Entry 5KNB (X-ray diffraction, 3.25 A resolution); this record covers chains G and H of the 8 polymer chains in the assembly.

# Chain G
Molecule: V-type sodium ATPase subunit D
Organism: Enterococcus hirae ATCC 9790
UniProt: P43435 (NTPD_ENTHA); numbering as in UniProt (aligned over 1-210)
Amino-acid sequence (217 residues; numbered -6 to 210; the number before each row is that of its first residue; numbers below 1 keep their minus sign (Gly-6 is residue -6)):
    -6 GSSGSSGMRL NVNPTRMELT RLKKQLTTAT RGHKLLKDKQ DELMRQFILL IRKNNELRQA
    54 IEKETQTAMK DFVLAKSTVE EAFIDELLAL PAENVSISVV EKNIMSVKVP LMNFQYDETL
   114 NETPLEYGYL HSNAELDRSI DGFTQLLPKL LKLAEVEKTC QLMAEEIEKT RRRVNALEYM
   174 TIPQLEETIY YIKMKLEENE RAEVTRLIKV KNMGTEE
Unresolved in the structure: -6 to 0, 62-86, 110-126, 207-210
Construct notes: expression tag (-6 to 0)

# Chain H
Molecule: V-type sodium ATPase subunit NtpG (F)
Organism: Enterococcus hirae ATCC 9790
UniProt: P43455 (NTPG_ENTHA); residue numbers follow UniProt; this construct covers 1-103
Amino-acid sequence (115 residues; each row starts with the number of its first residue):
     1 MTYKIGVVGD KDSVSPFRLF GFDVQHGTTK TEIRKTIDEM AKNEYGVIYI TEQCANLVPE
    61 TIERYKGQLT PAIILIPSHQ GTLGIGLEEI QNSVEKAVGQ NILSGPSSGE NLYFQ
Unresolved in the structure: 1-3, 99-115
Construct notes: expression tag (104-115)

# Chain G / chain H interface
Residue-residue contacts (56):
  Met37(G) - Val98(H)  hydrophobic
  Phe40(G) - Ser93(H)
  Phe40(G) - Val94(H)  hydrophobic
  Phe40(G) - Ala97(H)  hydrophobic
  Ile41(G) - Val98(H)  hydrophobic
  Ile44(G) - Val94(H)  hydrophobic
  Arg51(G) - Glu52(H)  salt bridge
  Arg51(G) - Leu75(H)  hydrogen bond (side chain-backbone)
  Arg51(G) - Gly86(H)
  Glu55(G) - Pro77(H)
  Glu55(G) - Thr82(H)
  Thr58(G) - Pro77(H)
  Gln59(G) - Ser78(H)
  Gln59(G) - His79(H)
  Gln59(G) - Gln80(H)  hydrogen bond (side chain-backbone)
  Gln59(G) - Gly81(H)
  Val88(G) - Phe20(H)  hydrophobic
  Val88(G) - Gly21(H)
  Val88(G) - Phe22(H)
  Ser89(G) - Lys4(H)  hydrogen bond (side chain-backbone)
  Ile90(G) - Lys4(H)  hydrogen bond (backbone-backbone)
  Ile90(G) - Ile5(H)  hydrophobic
  Ile90(G) - Gly46(H)
  Val92(G) - Gly46(H)
  Glu94(G) - Leu69(H)
  Lys101(G) - Leu69(H)
  Pro103(G) - Leu69(H)  hydrophobic
  Met105(G) - Val47(H)  hydrophobic
  Phe107(G) - Ile5(H)  hydrophobic
  Ile133(G) - Leu19(H)  hydrophobic
  Phe136(G) - Pro16(H)
  Phe136(G) - Phe17(H)  hydrophobic
  Phe136(G) - Phe20(H)  hydrophobic
  Leu140(G) - Phe20(H)  hydrophobic
  Leu140(G) - Phe22(H)  hydrophobic
  Leu143(G) - Tyr49(H)
  Leu143(G) - Ile76(H)  hydrophobic
  Leu144(G) - Tyr49(H)
  Ala147(G) - Val47(H)  hydrophobic
  Ala147(G) - Ile74(H)  hydrophobic
  Glu150(G) - Ile74(H)
  Lys151(G) - Tyr65(H)
  Lys151(G) - Lys66(H)
  Lys151(G) - Gln68(H)  hydrogen bond (side chain-backbone)
  Lys151(G) - Leu69(H)
  Lys151(G) - Pro71(H)  hydrogen bond (side chain-backbone)
  Lys151(G) - Ala72(H)
  Gln154(G) - Lys66(H)
  Leu155(G) - Lys66(H)
  Leu155(G) - Gly67(H)
  Leu155(G) - Leu69(H)  hydrophobic
  Ala157(G) - Ser93(H)
  Glu158(G) - Lys66(H)
  Glu158(G) - Lys96(H)  salt bridge
  Ile160(G) - Ala97(H)  hydrophobic
  Glu161(G) - Lys96(H)
Other interface residues (no listed pair), chain G (37 interface residues in all): Asn47, Asn48, Val102, Thr137, Leu146, Arg164
Other interface residues (no listed pair), chain H (39 interface residues in all): Thr70, Ile73, Ile85, Glu89, Ile90

# In short
37 residues of chain G and 39 residues of chain H are in contact; the contacts include 6 hydrogen bonds and 2
salt bridges. Polar contacts include Arg51(G)-Glu52(H), Glu158(G)-Lys96(H) and Arg51(G)-Leu75(H).
Here chain G is V-type sodium ATPase subunit D and chain H is V-type sodium ATPase subunit NtpG (F), both from
Enterococcus hirae ATCC 9790. Entry 5KNB (Crystal structure of the 2 ADP-bound V1 complex) was determined by
X-ray diffraction, deposited together with 5KNC and 5KND.
